PDB entry 6JIV | X-ray diffraction, 3.31 A resolution | chains A and C of the 4 polymer chains in the assembly

== Chain A (and C) ==
Name: SspE protein
From: Streptomyces yokosukanensis
Notes: chain C of this document is another copy of the same molecule, construct and numbering; everything in this record applies to it too
Sequence (771 residues; each row starts with the number of its first residue):
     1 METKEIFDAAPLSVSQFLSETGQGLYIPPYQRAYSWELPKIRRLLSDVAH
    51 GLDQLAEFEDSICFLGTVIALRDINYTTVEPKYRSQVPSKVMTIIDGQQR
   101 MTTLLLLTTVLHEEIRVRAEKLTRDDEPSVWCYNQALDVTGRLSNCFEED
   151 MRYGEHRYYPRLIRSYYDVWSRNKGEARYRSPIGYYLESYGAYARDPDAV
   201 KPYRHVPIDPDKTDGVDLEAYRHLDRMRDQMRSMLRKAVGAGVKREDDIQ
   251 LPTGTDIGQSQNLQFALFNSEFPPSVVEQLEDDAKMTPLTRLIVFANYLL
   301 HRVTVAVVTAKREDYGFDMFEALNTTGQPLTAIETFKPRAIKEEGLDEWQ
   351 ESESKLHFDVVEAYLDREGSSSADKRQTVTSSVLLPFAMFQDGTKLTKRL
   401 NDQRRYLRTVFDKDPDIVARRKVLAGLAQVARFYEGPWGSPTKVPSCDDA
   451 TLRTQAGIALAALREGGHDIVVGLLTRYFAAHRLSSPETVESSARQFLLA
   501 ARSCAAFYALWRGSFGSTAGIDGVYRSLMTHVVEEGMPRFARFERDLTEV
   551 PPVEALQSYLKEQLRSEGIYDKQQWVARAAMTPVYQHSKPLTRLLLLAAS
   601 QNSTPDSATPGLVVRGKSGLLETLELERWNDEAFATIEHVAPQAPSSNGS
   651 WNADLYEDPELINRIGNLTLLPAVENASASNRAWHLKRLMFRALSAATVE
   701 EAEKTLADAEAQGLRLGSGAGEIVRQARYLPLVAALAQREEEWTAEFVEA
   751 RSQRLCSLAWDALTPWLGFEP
Not modelled in the structure: 191-215, 370-372, 537-553, 606-771 (chain C: 191-215, 370-372, 533-552, 606-771)
Modified residues: Mse1, Mse92, Mse101, Mse151, Mse227, Mse231, Mse234, Mse286, Mse319, Mse389, Mse529, Mse537, Mse581, Mse690 (selenomethionine)

== How chain A and chain C interact ==
Pairs across the interface (67; chain A residue first):
  Glu2(A) - Gln16(C)  hydrogen bond
  Glu2(A) - His301(C)
  Thr3(A) - Pro11(C)
  Thr3(A) - Gln16(C)  hydrogen bond
  Ile6(A) - Phe64(C)  hydrophobic
  Phe7(A) - Pro11(C)
  Phe7(A) - Phe64(C)  hydrophobic
  Phe7(A) - Ala306(C)  hydrophobic
  Ala9(A) - Ala9(C)  hydrophobic
  Pro11(A) - Phe7(C)
  Gln16(A) - Glu2(C)
  Gln16(A) - Thr3(C)  hydrogen bond
  Pro29(A) - Pro338(C)  hydrophobic
  Tyr30(A) - Glu334(C)
  Asp60(A) - Arg312(C)  salt bridge
  Asp60(A) - Tyr315(C)  hydrogen bond
  Ile62(A) - Tyr315(C)
  Phe64(A) - Phe7(C)  hydrophobic
  Phe64(A) - Asp318(C)
  Phe64(A) - Mse319(C)  hydrophobic
  Phe64(A) - Ala322(C)  hydrophobic
  Gly66(A) - Ala322(C)
  Thr67(A) - Ala322(C)
  Thr67(A) - Leu323(C)
  Thr67(A) - Thr326(C)
  Asp96(A) - Thr326(C)
  Asp96(A) - Gly327(C)
  Arg100(A) - Thr325(C)  hydrogen bond (side chain-backbone)
  His301(A) - Glu2(C)
  Thr304(A) - Glu2(C)
  Ala306(A) - Phe7(C)  hydrophobic
  Arg312(A) - Asp60(C)  salt bridge
  Glu313(A) - Arg408(C)  salt bridge
  Asp314(A) - Arg405(C)  salt bridge
  Tyr315(A) - Asp60(C)  hydrogen bond
  Tyr315(A) - Ile62(C)
  Phe317(A) - Arg404(C)
  Phe317(A) - Arg408(C)
  Asp318(A) - Ile62(C)
  Asp318(A) - Phe64(C)
  Asp318(A) - Asn401(C)
  Asp318(A) - Arg405(C)  salt bridge
  Mse319(A) - Phe64(C)  hydrophobic
  Phe320(A) - Gly327(C)
  Phe320(A) - Gln328(C)
  Glu321(A) - Leu400(C)
  Glu321(A) - Asn401(C)
  Ala322(A) - Gly66(C)
  Ala322(A) - Thr67(C)
  Leu323(A) - Thr67(C)
  Leu323(A) - Leu323(C)
  Asn324(A) - Gly327(C)
  Thr325(A) - Arg100(C)  hydrogen bond (backbone-side chain)
  Thr326(A) - Thr67(C)
  Thr326(A) - Asp96(C)
  Gly327(A) - Asp96(C)
  Gly327(A) - Phe320(C)
  Gly327(A) - Asn324(C)
  Gln328(A) - Phe320(C)
  Pro329(A) - Phe320(C)
  Glu334(A) - Tyr30(C)
  Pro338(A) - Pro29(C)  hydrophobic
  Leu400(A) - Glu321(C)
  Asn401(A) - Asp318(C)  hydrogen bond
  Asn401(A) - Glu321(C)
  Arg404(A) - Phe317(C)
  Arg405(A) - Asp314(C)  salt bridge
Also at the interface, not in a pair above, chain A (49 interface residues in all): Lys4, Ser13, Arg32, Phe58, Ser61, Thr335, Arg408
Also at the interface, not in a pair above, chain C (49 interface residues in all): Lys4, Glu5, Ser13, Arg32, Phe58, Ser61, Glu313, Pro329, Thr335, Arg376

== Summary ==
Chain A and chain C each contribute 49 residues to their interface; the contacts include 8 hydrogen bonds and
6 salt bridges. Polar pairs include Asp60(A)-Arg312(C), Glu313(A)-Arg408(C) and Asp314(A)-Arg405(C).
Chain A and chain C are both SspE protein (Streptomyces yokosukanensis); the structure, SspE crystal
structure, was determined by X-ray diffraction (same publication as 6JUF and 6LB9).
